4J4G - chains C and D of the 4 polymer chains in the assembly; structure by X-ray diffraction, 1.92 A resolution.

[Chain C (and D)]
Protein: Cyanovirin-N
From: Nostoc ellipsosporum
Notes: chain D of this document is another copy of the same molecule, construct and numbering; everything in this record applies to it too
UniProt: P81180 (CVN_NOSEL); residues 1-101 here = UniProt positions 1-101
Chain sequence (101 residues; each row starts with the number of its first residue):
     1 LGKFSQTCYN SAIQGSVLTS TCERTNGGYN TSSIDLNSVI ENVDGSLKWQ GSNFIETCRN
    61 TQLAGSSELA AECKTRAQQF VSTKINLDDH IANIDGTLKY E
Construct notes: engineered mutation Gly51 (Pro in P81180)
Disulfides: Cys8-Cys22, Cys58-Cys73
Swiss-Prot annotation at these positions:
  - mutagenesis: Asn30 (N30A/Q/V: Prevents N-glycosylation upon overexpression in yeast without changing anti-HIV activity), Ser52 (S52P: Protein is exclusively dimeric and has moderate anti-HIV activity)

[How chain C and chain D interact]
Contacting residue pairs - 80 pairs, chain C then chain D:
  Phe4(C) with Ser66(D)
  Ser5(C) with Ser66(D); Ser67(D)
  Ser11(C) with Leu63(D)
  Ile13(C) with Thr61(D); Gln62(D); Leu63(D), hydrophobic; Leu69(D), hydrophobic
  Gly15(C) with Thr61(D), hydrogen bond (backbone-side chain)
  Ser16(C) with Phe54(D); Ile55(D)
  Leu36(C) with Phe54(D)
  Asn37(C) with Ser52(D); Asn53(D), hydrogen bond (backbone-backbone); Phe54(D), hydrogen bond (side chain-backbone); Ile55(D), hydrogen bond (side chain-backbone)
  Ser38(C) with Ser52(D)
  Val39(C) with Ser52(D)
  Ile40(C) with Ser52(D); Asn53(D), hydrogen bond (backbone-backbone); Phe54(D), hydrogen bond (backbone-backbone)
  Glu41(C) with Gly51(D); Ser52(D); Phe54(D)
  Asn42(C) with Phe54(D); Thr57(D), hydrogen bond; Cys58(D); Cys73(D); Lys74(D), hydrogen bond (side chain-backbone)
  Asp44(C) with Thr75(D); Arg76(D), hydrogen bond (side chain-backbone)
  Gly45(C) with Cys73(D); Lys74(D), hydrogen bond (backbone-backbone); Thr75(D)
  Leu47(C) with Phe54(D), hydrophobic; Cys58(D), hydrophobic; Cys73(D), hydrophobic
  Lys48(C) with Glu41(D), salt bridge
  Gln50(C) with Gln50(D); Gly51(D); Ser52(D)
  Gly51(C) with Glu41(D); Gln50(D)
  Ser52(C) with Asn37(D); Ser38(D); Val39(D); Ile40(D); Glu41(D)
  Asn53(C) with Asn37(D), hydrogen bond (backbone-backbone); Ile40(D), hydrogen bond (backbone-backbone)
  Phe54(C) with Ser16(D); Leu36(D); Asn37(D), hydrogen bond (backbone-side chain); Ile40(D), hydrogen bond (backbone-backbone); Glu41(D); Asn42(D); Leu47(D), hydrophobic
  Ile55(C) with Ser16(D); Asn37(D), hydrogen bond (backbone-side chain)
  Thr57(C) with Asn42(D), hydrogen bond
  Cys58(C) with Asn42(D); Leu47(D), hydrophobic
  Thr61(C) with Ile13(D); Gly15(D), hydrogen bond (side chain-backbone)
  Gln62(C) with Ile13(D)
  Leu63(C) with Ser11(D); Ile13(D), hydrophobic
  Ser66(C) with Phe4(D); Ser5(D)
  Ser67(C) with Phe4(D); Ser5(D)
  Leu69(C) with Ile13(D), hydrophobic
  Cys73(C) with Asn42(D); Gly45(D); Leu47(D), hydrophobic
  Lys74(C) with Asn42(D), hydrogen bond (backbone-side chain); Gly45(D), hydrogen bond (backbone-backbone)
  Thr75(C) with Asp44(D); Gly45(D)
  Arg76(C) with Asp44(D), hydrogen bond (backbone-side chain)
Also at the interface, not in a pair above, chain C (39 interface residues in all): Ala12, Gln14, Glu68, Ala71
Also at the interface, not in a pair above, chain D (37 interface residues in all): Ala12, Gln14, Ala71

[Overview]
39 residues of chain C and 37 residues of chain D are in contact; the contacts include 20 hydrogen bonds and 1
salt bridge. Among the polar pairs are Lys48(C)-Glu41(D), Gly15(C)-Thr61(D) and Asn37(C)-Phe54(D). From
UniProt: 2 mutagenesis sites on chain C.
Both chains are Cyanovirin-N (Nostoc ellipsosporum). Entry 4J4G (Structure of P51G Cyanovirin-N swapped
tetramer in the C2 space group) was determined by X-ray diffraction, deposited together with 4J4C, 4J4D, 4J4E
and 4J4F.
